5K1V - chain A; structure by X-ray diffraction, 2.90 A resolution.

== Chain A ==
Molecule: Endoplasmic reticulum aminopeptidase 2
Source organism: Homo sapiens
Notes: EC 3.4.11.-
Reference sequence: Q6P179 (ERAP2_HUMAN); residues 1-960 here = UniProt positions 1-960
Chain sequence (967 residues; each row starts with the number of its first residue):
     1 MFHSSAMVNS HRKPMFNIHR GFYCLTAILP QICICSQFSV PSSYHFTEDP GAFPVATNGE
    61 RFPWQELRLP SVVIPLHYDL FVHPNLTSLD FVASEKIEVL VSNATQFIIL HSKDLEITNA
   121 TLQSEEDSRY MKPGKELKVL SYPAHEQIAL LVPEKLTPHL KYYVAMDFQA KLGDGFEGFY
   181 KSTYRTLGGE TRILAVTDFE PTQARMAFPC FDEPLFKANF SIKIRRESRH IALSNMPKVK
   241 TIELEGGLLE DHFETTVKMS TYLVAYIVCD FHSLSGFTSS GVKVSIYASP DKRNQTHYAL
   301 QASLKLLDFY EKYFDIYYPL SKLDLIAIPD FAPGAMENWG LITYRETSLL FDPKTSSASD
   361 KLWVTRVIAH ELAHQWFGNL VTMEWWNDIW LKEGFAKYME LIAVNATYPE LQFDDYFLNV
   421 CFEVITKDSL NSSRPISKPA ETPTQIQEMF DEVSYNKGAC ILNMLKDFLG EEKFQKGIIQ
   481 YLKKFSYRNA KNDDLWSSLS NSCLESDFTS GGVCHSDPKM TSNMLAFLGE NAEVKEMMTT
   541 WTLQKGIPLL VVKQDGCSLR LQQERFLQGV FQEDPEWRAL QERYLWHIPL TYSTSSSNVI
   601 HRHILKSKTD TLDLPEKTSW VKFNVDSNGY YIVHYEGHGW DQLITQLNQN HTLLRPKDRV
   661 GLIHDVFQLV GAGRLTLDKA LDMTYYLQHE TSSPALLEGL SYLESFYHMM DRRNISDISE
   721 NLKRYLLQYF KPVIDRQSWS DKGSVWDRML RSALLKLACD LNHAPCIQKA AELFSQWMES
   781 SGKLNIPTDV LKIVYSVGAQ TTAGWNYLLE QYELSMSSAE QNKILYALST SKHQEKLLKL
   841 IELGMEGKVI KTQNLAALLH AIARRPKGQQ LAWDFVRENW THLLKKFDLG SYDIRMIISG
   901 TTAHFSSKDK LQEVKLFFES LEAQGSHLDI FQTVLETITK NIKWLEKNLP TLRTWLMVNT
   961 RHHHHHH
Disordered / not traced: 1-53, 504-511, 517-519, 965-967
Cystine bridges: Cys421-Cys460, Cys503-Cys514
Covalently attached groups: N-acetylglucosamine (NAG) linked to Asn85, Asn103, Asn219, Asn294, Asn405, Asn431, Asn650, Asn714
Differences from the reference sequence: expression tag (961-967)
Bound ions: Zn2+: His370, His374, Glu393 (together with 6PX)
Small-molecule neighbours: 6PX (methyl N-[4-amino-3-(L-arginylamino)benzene-1-carbonyl]-L-tyrosinate): Asp198, Glu200, Ala332, Pro333, Gly334, Ala335, Met336, Glu337, Arg345, Trp363, Val367, His370, Glu371, His374, Lys392, Glu393, Lys397, Phe450, Asp451, Glu452, Tyr455, Tyr892
Curated features (UniProtKB/Swiss-Prot):
  - active site: Glu371 (Proton acceptor)
  - binding site (substrate): Glu200, Gly334 to Asn338
  - binding site (Zn(2+)): His370, His374, Glu393
  - site: Tyr455 (Transition state stabilizer)
  - glycosylation (N-linked (GlcNAc...) asparagine): Asn85, Asn119, Asn219, Asn405, Asn650
What the authors report for this chain:
  - binding site for 6PX: Asp198, Glu200, Glu337, Glu371, Glu393, Tyr455, Tyr892
  - Zn2+ coordination: Glu393

== Summary ==
Chain A binds compound 6PX. N-acetylglucosamine is covalently linked to Asn85, Asn103, Asn219, Asn294, Asn405
and Asn431 and 2 more. UniProt lists active-site residue Glu371, 6 substrate-binding residues and 3
Zn2+-binding residues. The paper reports a binding site for 6PX at Asp198, Glu200 and Glu337 among others;
Zn2+ coordination by Glu393.
Chain A is Endoplasmic reticulum aminopeptidase 2 (Homo sapiens); the structure, Crystal structure of
Endoplasmic Reticulum aminopeptidase 2 (ERAP2) in complex with a diaminobenzoic acid derivative ligand, was
determined by X-ray diffraction (same publication as 5J6S).
